Entry 3MOD (X-ray diffraction, 2.20 A resolution); this record covers chains L and H of the 3 polymer chains in the assembly.

Chain L:
Molecule: Anti-HIV-1 antibody 2F5 light chain
Source organism: Homo sapiens
Notes: antibody fragment or engineered binder
Chain sequence (214 residues; row label = number of the first residue in the row):
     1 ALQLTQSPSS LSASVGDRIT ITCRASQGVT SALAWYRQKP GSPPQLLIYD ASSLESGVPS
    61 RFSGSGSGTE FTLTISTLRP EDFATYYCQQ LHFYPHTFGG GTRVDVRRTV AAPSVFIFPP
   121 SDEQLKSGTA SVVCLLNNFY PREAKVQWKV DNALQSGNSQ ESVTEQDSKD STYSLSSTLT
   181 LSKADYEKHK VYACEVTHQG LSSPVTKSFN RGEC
Disulfide bonds: Cys23-Cys88, Cys134-Cys194

Chain H:
Molecule: Anti-HIV-1 antibody 2F5 heavy chain
Source organism: Homo sapiens
Notes: antibody fragment or engineered binder
Chain sequence (237 residues; numbered 1 to 218 plus 19 insertion-coded residues; the number before each row is that of its first residue; a row labelled like 35A-35B holds insertion residues (35A, then the next letters in order)):
     1 RITLKESGPP LVKPTQTLTL TCSFSGFSLS DFGVG
35A-35B VG
    36 WIRQPPGKAL EWLAIIYSDD DKRYSPSLNT RLTITKDTSK NQVVLVM
82A-82C TRV
    83 SPVDTATYFC AHRRGPTT
100A-100N LFGVPIARGPVNAM
   101 DVWGQGITVT ISSTSTKGPS VFPLAPSSKS TSGGTAALGC LVKDYFPEPV TVSWNSGALT
   161 SGVHTFPAVL QSSGLYSLSS VVTVPSSSLG TQTYICNVNH KPSNTKVDKR VEPKSCDK
Disulfide bonds: Cys22-Cys92, Cys140-Cys196

How chain L and chain H interact:
Contacting residue pairs (81):
  Thr30(L) - Arg100H(H)  hydrogen bond
  Ala32(L) - Arg100H(H)
  Ala32(L) - Asn100L(H)
  Ala34(L) - Asn100L(H)
  Ala34(L) - Ala100M(H)  hydrophobic
  Tyr36(L) - Ala100M(H)
  Tyr36(L) - Met100N(H)  hydrogen bond (side chain-backbone)
  Tyr36(L) - Trp103(H)
  Gln38(L) - Gln39(H)  hydrogen bond
  Pro43(L) - Phe91(H)  hydrophobic
  Pro43(L) - Gly104(H)
  Pro44(L) - Leu45(H)  hydrophobic
  Pro44(L) - Trp103(H)
  Leu46(L) - Ala100M(H)  hydrophobic
  Leu46(L) - Asp101(H)
  Tyr49(L) - Arg96(H)
  Tyr49(L) - Pro100J(H)  hydrophobic
  Tyr49(L) - Asn100L(H)
  Tyr49(L) - Ala100M(H)  hydrophobic
  Asp50(L) - Gly100I(H)
  Asp50(L) - Asn100L(H)  hydrogen bond
  Glu55(L) - Arg96(H)  salt bridge
  Tyr87(L) - Gln39(H)  hydrogen bond
  Tyr87(L) - Lys43(H)
  Tyr87(L) - Ala44(H)  hydrophobic
  Tyr87(L) - Leu45(H)  hydrophobic
  Gln89(L) - Trp47(H)
  Gln89(L) - Met100N(H)
  Leu91(L) - Arg95(H)
  Leu91(L) - Val100K(H)
  Leu91(L) - Asn100L(H)
  Leu91(L) - Ala100M(H)
  His92(L) - Arg100H(H)  hydrogen bond
  Tyr94(L) - Tyr52(H)  hydrogen bond
  Tyr94(L) - Arg58(H)
  Pro95(L) - Trp47(H)  hydrophobic
  Pro95(L) - Pro61(H)
  His96(L) - Trp47(H)
  His96(L) - Arg95(H)
  Phe98(L) - Ile37(H)  hydrophobic
  Phe98(L) - Leu45(H)
  Phe98(L) - Trp47(H)  hydrophobic
  Phe98(L) - Trp103(H)  hydrophobic
  Gly100(L) - Ala44(H)
  Ser114(L) - Ser132(H)
  Phe116(L) - Lys129(H)
  Phe116(L) - Ser130(H)
  Phe116(L) - Thr131(H)
  Ile117(L) - Lys129(H)  hydrogen bond (backbone-backbone)
  Phe118(L) - Leu124(H)  hydrophobic
  Phe118(L) - Ala125(H)
  Phe118(L) - Ser130(H)
  Phe118(L) - Ala137(H)
  Pro119(L) - Lys214(H)
  Ser121(L) - Phe122(H)
  Ser121(L) - Pro123(H)
  Glu123(L) - Pro123(H)
  Glu123(L) - Lys209(H)  salt bridge
  Gln124(L) - Phe122(H)
  Gln124(L) - Lys143(H)
  Ser131(L) - Leu141(H)
  Ser131(L) - Lys143(H)
  Val133(L) - Leu124(H)  hydrophobic
  Leu135(L) - Phe166(H)  hydrophobic
  Leu135(L) - Val181(H)  hydrophobic
  Asn137(L) - His164(H)  hydrogen bond
  Asn137(L) - Thr183(H)
  Asn138(L) - His164(H)
  Gln160(L) - Val169(H)
  Gln160(L) - Leu170(H)  hydrogen bond (side chain-backbone)
  Gln160(L) - Gln171(H)
  Glu161(L) - Val169(H)
  Ser162(L) - Phe166(H)
  Ser162(L) - Pro167(H)  hydrogen bond (side chain-backbone)
  Val163(L) - Pro167(H)
  Thr164(L) - Phe166(H)
  Ser174(L) - His164(H)  hydrogen bond
  Ser174(L) - Phe166(H)
  Leu175(L) - Phe166(H)  hydrophobic
  Ser176(L) - Phe166(H)
  Ser208(L) - Lys129(H)  hydrogen bond (backbone-side chain)
Other interface residues (no listed pair), chain L (49 interface residues in all): Ser31, Leu33, Gly99, Pro120, Ser127, Thr129, Phe209
Other interface residues (no listed pair), chain H (49 interface residues in all): Glu46, Ile50, Ser60, Gln105, Leu138, Ser179

Overview:
Chain L and chain H each contribute 49 residues to their interface, with 13 hydrogen bonds and 2 salt bridges.
Among the polar pairs are Glu55(L)-Arg96(H), Glu123(L)-Lys209(H) and Thr30(L)-Arg100H(H).
Chain L is Anti-HIV-1 antibody 2F5 light chain and chain H is Anti-HIV-1 antibody 2F5 heavy chain, both from
Homo sapiens; the structure, Crystal structure of the neutralizing HIV antibody 2F5 Fab fragment
(recombinantly produced IgG) with 11 aa ..., was determined by X-ray diffraction.
